Entry 1N7F (X-ray diffraction, 1.80 A resolution); this record covers chains A and B of the 4 polymer chains in the assembly.

# Chain A (and B)
Name: AMPA receptor interacting protein GRIP
Organism: Rattus norvegicus
Notes: fragment: sixth PDZ domain; chain B of this document is another copy of the same molecule, construct and numbering; everything in this record applies to it too
Reference sequence: P97879 (GRIP1_RAT); numbering as in UniProt (aligned over 665-761)
Sequence (97 residues; numbered 665 to 761; the number before each row is that of its first residue):
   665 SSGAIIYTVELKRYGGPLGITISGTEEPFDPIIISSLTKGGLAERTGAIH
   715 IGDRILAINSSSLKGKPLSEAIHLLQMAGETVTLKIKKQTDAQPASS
Unresolved in the structure: 665-667, 754-761
From the paper describing this entry:
  - specificity-determining residues: Ile736
  - conformationally variable residues (helix shift, loop rearrangement): Leu732 to Ala742, Gly743
  - self-association interface (contacts with another copy of this molecule): Tyr671
  - mutagenesis - Y671D: abolished binding to AMPA receptor interacting protein GRIP (chain A)
  - mutagenesis - R718D: unchanged binding to another copy of this molecule
  - binding site for 8-mer peptide from interacting protein (liprin): Pro681 to Ile684

# Chain A / chain B interface
Residue-residue contacts - 32 pairs, chain A then chain B:
  Ile669(A) - Leu706(B)  hydrophobic
  Ile669(A) - Arg709(B)
  Ile669(A) - Thr710(B)
  Ile670(A) - Lys676(B)
  Tyr671(A) - Glu674(B)
  Tyr671(A) - Lys676(B)
  Tyr671(A) - Thr710(B)
  Tyr671(A) - Ala712(B)  hydrophobic
  Thr672(A) - Thr672(B)
  Thr672(A) - Val673(B)
  Thr672(A) - Glu674(B)  hydrogen bond (backbone-backbone)
  Thr672(A) - Lys676(B)
  Val673(A) - Thr672(B)
  Glu674(A) - Tyr671(B)
  Glu674(A) - Thr672(B)  hydrogen bond (backbone-backbone)
  Tyr678(A) - Ala668(B)  hydrogen bond (side chain-backbone)
  Tyr678(A) - Ile669(B)
  Tyr678(A) - Ile670(B)  hydrogen bond (side chain-backbone)
  Arg709(A) - Ile669(B)
  Arg709(A) - Lys752(B)
  Thr710(A) - Ile669(B)
  Thr710(A) - Tyr671(B)
  Thr710(A) - His714(B)
  Thr710(A) - Lys752(B)  hydrogen bond (backbone-side chain)
  Gly711(A) - Gly711(B)
  Gly711(A) - Ala712(B)
  Gly711(A) - His714(B)
  Ala712(A) - Tyr671(B)  hydrophobic
  Ala712(A) - Ala712(B)
  His714(A) - Gly711(B)
  Lys752(A) - Arg709(B)
  Lys752(A) - Thr710(B)  hydrogen bond (side chain-backbone)
Also at the interface, not in a pair above, chain A (16 interface residues in all): Leu675, Lys676, Leu706
Also at the interface, not in a pair above, chain B (16 interface residues in all): Leu675

# Summary
Chain A and chain B each contribute 16 residues to their interface, with 6 hydrogen bonds. Among the polar
pairs are Tyr678(A)-Ala668(B), Tyr678(A)-Ile670(B) and Thr710(A)-Lys752(B). From the paper: a binding site for
8-mer peptide from interacting protein (liprin) at Pro681(A); Y671D of chain A abolishes binding to AMPA
receptor interacting protein GRIP (chain A).
Chain A and chain B are both AMPA receptor interacting protein GRIP (Rattus norvegicus); the structure,
Crystal structure of the sixth PDZ domain of GRIP1 in complex with liprin C-terminal peptide, was determined
by X-ray diffraction together with 1N7E from the same study.
